PDB entry 1ZHS | X-ray diffraction, 1.80 A resolution | chains A and B

# Chain A (and B)
Protein: mannan-binding lectin
Source organism: Microcystis viridis
Notes: chain B of this document is another copy of the same molecule, construct and numbering; everything in this record applies to it too
Amino-acid sequence (113 residues; each row starts with the number of its first residue):
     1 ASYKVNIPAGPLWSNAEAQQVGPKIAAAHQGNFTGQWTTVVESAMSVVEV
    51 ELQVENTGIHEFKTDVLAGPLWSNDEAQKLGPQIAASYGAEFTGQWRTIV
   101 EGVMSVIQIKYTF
Reported in the primary citation:
  - conformationally variable residues (side-chain flip): Trp13, Thr38, Trp72
  - binding site for N-acetylglucosamine: Pro11 to Asn15, Trp37, Thr39, Glu42 to Ser43, Pro70 to Asn74, Trp96, Thr98, Glu101 to Gly102
  - binding site for beta-D-mannopyranose: Gln36, Trp37, Gln95, Trp96
  - specificity-determining residues: Gln36, Gln95
  - binding site for alpha-D-mannopyranose: Asn15, Gln36, Thr38, Asn74, Gln95

# How chain A and chain B interact
Residue-residue contacts (81; chain A residue first):
  Ala1(A) - Val41(B)  hydrophobic
  Ser2(A) - Val41(B)
  Tyr3(A) - Pro8(B)
  Tyr3(A) - Val40(B)  hydrophobic
  Tyr3(A) - Met45(B)
  Val5(A) - Asn6(B)
  Val5(A) - Val47(B)  hydrophobic
  Asn6(A) - Val5(B)
  Ile7(A) - Ser87(B)
  Pro8(A) - Tyr3(B)
  Pro8(A) - Ala86(B)
  Pro8(A) - Ser87(B)
  Ala9(A) - Gln83(B)
  Gly10(A) - Ala86(B)
  Leu12(A) - Gln83(B)
  Glu17(A) - Gln83(B)  hydrogen bond
  Val21(A) - Gln83(B)
  Lys24(A) - Glu76(B)  salt bridge
  Lys24(A) - Leu80(B)
  Ile25(A) - Ser87(B)
  Ala27(A) - Gly69(B)
  Ala28(A) - Leu67(B)
  Ala28(A) - Ala68(B)
  Ala28(A) - Gly69(B)
  Ala28(A) - Ile84(B)  hydrophobic
  Ala28(A) - Tyr88(B)  hydrogen bond (backbone-side chain)
  His29(A) - Ser87(B)  hydrogen bond
  His29(A) - Tyr88(B)
  Gln30(A) - Leu67(B)
  Val40(A) - Tyr3(B)  hydrophobic
  Val41(A) - Ala1(B)  hydrophobic
  Val41(A) - Ser2(B)
  Val41(A) - Val54(B)  hydrophobic
  Ala44(A) - Val54(B)
  Met45(A) - Tyr3(B)
  Met45(A) - Val54(B)
  Val54(A) - Val41(B)  hydrophobic
  Val54(A) - Ala44(B)
  His60(A) - Val100(B)
  Phe62(A) - Asp65(B)
  Phe62(A) - Arg97(B)
  Phe62(A) - Ile99(B)  hydrophobic
  Phe62(A) - Val106(B)  hydrophobic
  Thr64(A) - Thr64(B)  hydrogen bond
  Thr64(A) - Asp65(B)  hydrogen bond (side chain-backbone)
  Asp65(A) - Phe62(B)
  Asp65(A) - Thr64(B)  hydrogen bond (backbone-side chain)
  Leu67(A) - Ala28(B)
  Leu67(A) - Gln30(B)
  Leu67(A) - Tyr111(B)  hydrophobic
  Ala68(A) - Ala28(B)
  Gly69(A) - Ala27(B)
  Gly69(A) - Ala28(B)
  Glu76(A) - Lys24(B)  salt bridge
  Leu80(A) - Lys24(B)
  Gln83(A) - Leu12(B)
  Gln83(A) - Glu17(B)  hydrogen bond
  Gln83(A) - Val21(B)
  Gln83(A) - Ile25(B)
  Ile84(A) - Ile25(B)  hydrophobic
  Ile84(A) - Ala28(B)  hydrophobic
  Ala86(A) - Pro8(B)
  Ser87(A) - Ile7(B)
  Ser87(A) - Pro8(B)
  Ser87(A) - Ile25(B)
  Ser87(A) - His29(B)  hydrogen bond
  Tyr88(A) - Ala28(B)  hydrogen bond (side chain-backbone)
  Tyr88(A) - His29(B)
  Tyr88(A) - Tyr111(B)
  Ile99(A) - Phe62(B)  hydrophobic
  Ile99(A) - Phe113(B)  hydrophobic
  Val100(A) - His60(B)
  Val100(A) - Phe113(B)  hydrophobic
  Val103(A) - Phe113(B)  hydrophobic
  Met104(A) - Phe113(B)  hydrophobic
  Val106(A) - Phe62(B)  hydrophobic
  Tyr111(A) - Leu67(B)  hydrophobic
  Tyr111(A) - Tyr88(B)
  Phe113(A) - Ile99(B)  hydrophobic
  Phe113(A) - Val100(B)  hydrophobic
  Phe113(A) - Met104(B)  hydrophobic
Also at the interface, not in a pair above, chain A (48 interface residues in all): Val47, Leu52, Val66, Arg97
Also at the interface, not in a pair above, chain B (48 interface residues in all): Ala9, Gly10, Leu52, Val66, Val103

# Overview
The chain A/chain B interface involves 48 residues from each chain, with 9 hydrogen bonds and 2 salt bridges.
Polar contacts include Lys24(A)-Glu76(B), Glu17(A)-Gln83(B) and Ala28(A)-Tyr88(B). From the paper: a binding
site for N-acetylglucosamine at Pro11(A), Trp37(A) and Thr39(A) among others; a binding site for
alpha-D-mannopyranose at Asn15(A), Gln36(A) and Thr38(A) among others.
Chain A and chain B are both mannan-binding lectin (Microcystis viridis); the structure, Crystal structure of
MVL bound to Man3GlcNAc2, was determined by X-ray diffraction.
